9LU9 - chains E and G of the 7 polymer chains in the assembly; structure by electron microscopy, 3.30 A resolution.

# Chain E
Name: Flagellar motor protein MotA
Source organism: Paenibacillus sp. TCA20
Reference sequence: A0A069DFV9 (A0A069DFV9_9BACL); numbering as in UniProt (aligned over 1-264)
Amino-acid sequence (264 residues; each row starts with the number of its first residue):
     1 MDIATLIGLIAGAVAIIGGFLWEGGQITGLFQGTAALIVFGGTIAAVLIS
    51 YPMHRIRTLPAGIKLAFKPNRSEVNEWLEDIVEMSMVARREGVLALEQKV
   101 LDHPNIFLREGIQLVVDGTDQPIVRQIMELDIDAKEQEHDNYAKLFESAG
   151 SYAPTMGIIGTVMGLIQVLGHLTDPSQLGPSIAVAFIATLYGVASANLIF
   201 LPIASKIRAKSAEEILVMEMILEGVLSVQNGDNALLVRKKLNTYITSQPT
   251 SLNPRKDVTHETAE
Disordered / not traced: 247-264
Small-molecule neighbours: Lauryl Maltose Neopentyl Glycol (AV0): Pro175, Leu178, Phe186
Reported in the primary citation:
  - binding site for Lauryl Maltose Neopentyl Glycol: Leu165 to Ile182

# Chain G
Name: MotB1, Motility protein B
Source organism: Paenibacillus sp. TCA20
Reference sequence: P0AF06 (MOTB_ECOLI); residues 118-313 here correspond to UniProt positions 113-308 (UniProt number = residue number - 5)
Amino-acid sequence (319 residues; row label = number of the first residue in the row):
     1 MRQRNRRTRNVKSAHSSGSPHDRWMITYADLITLLLIFFVMMYAMSRLDA
    51 SKYEEVTSSLQTTFQSSSGILDGGNGVIDYPSGQNGNSSSEANQPGSSGT
   101 GSDMGQEADGGPLTERESRLRKLRGDLDQLIESDPKLRALRPHLKIDLVQ
   151 EGLRIQIIDSQNRPMFRTGSADVEPYMRDILRAIAPVLNGIPNRISLSGH
   201 TDDFPYASGEKGYSNWELSADRANASRRELMVGGLDSGKVLRVVGMAATM
   251 RLSDRGPDDAVNRRISLLVLNKQAEQAILHENAESQNEPVSALEKPEVAP
   301 QVSVPTMPSAEPRHHHHHH
Disordered / not traced: 1-19, 54-319
Sequence notes: expression tag (314-319)
Small-molecule neighbours: Lauryl Maltose Neopentyl Glycol (AV0): Leu35, Phe38, Met41, Met42, Met45, Asp49, Lys52

# How chain E and chain G interact
Contacting residue pairs (14; chain E residue first):
  Leu165(E) - Val40(G)  hydrophobic
  Val168(E) - Ala44(G)
  Leu169(E) - Val40(G)  hydrophobic
  Leu169(E) - Arg47(G)  hydrogen bond (backbone-side chain)
  Leu172(E) - Leu48(G)
  Asp174(E) - Leu48(G)
  Pro175(E) - Met45(G)  hydrophobic
  Pro175(E) - Leu48(G)
  Leu178(E) - Met41(G)  hydrophobic
  Leu178(E) - Met45(G)  hydrophobic
  Ile182(E) - Ile37(G)  hydrophobic
  Ile182(E) - Met41(G)  hydrophobic
  Phe186(E) - Leu34(G)  hydrophobic
  Phe186(E) - Ile37(G)  hydrophobic
Also at the interface, not in a pair above, chain E (10 interface residues in all): Thr173
Also at the interface, not in a pair above, chain G (10 interface residues in all): Leu36, Phe38

# Summary
The chain E/chain G interface involves 10 residues from each chain; the contacts include 1 hydrogen bond. The
hydrogen-bonded pair is Leu169(E)-Arg47(G). Lauryl Maltose Neopentyl Glycol is bound between chain E and chain
G. From the paper: a binding site for Lauryl Maltose Neopentyl Glycol at Leu165(E).
Here chain E is Flagellar motor protein MotA and chain G is MotB1, Motility protein B, both from Paenibacillus
sp. TCA20. Entry 9LU9 (The chimeric flagellar motor complex between MotA1B1 from Paenibacillus sp. TCA20 and
MotAB from E.coli, state ...) was determined by electron microscopy (same publication as 9LUB and 9LUC).
